Entry 1FYT (X-ray diffraction, 2.60 A resolution); this record covers chains B and D of the 5 polymer chains in the assembly.

Chain B:
Protein: HLA class II histocompatibility antigen, dr-1 beta chain
From: Homo sapiens
Notes: fragment: extracellular domain
UniProtKB: P04229 (2B11_HUMAN); residues 1-192 here correspond to UniProt positions 30-221 (UniProt number = residue number + 29)
Sequence (192 residues; row label = number of the first residue in the row):
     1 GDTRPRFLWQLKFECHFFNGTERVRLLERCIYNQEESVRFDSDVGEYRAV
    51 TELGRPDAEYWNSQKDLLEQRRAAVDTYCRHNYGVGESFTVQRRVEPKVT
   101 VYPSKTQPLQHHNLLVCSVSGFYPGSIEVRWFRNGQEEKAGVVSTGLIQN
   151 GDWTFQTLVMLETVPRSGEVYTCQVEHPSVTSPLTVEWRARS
Unresolved in the structure: 1-2, 105-113, 191-192
Cystine bridges: Cys-15/Cys-79, Cys-117/Cys-173

Chain D:
Protein: T-cell receptor alpha chain
From: Homo sapiens
Notes: fragment: extracellular domain
Sequence (212 residues; each row starts with the number of its first residue; note: 2 numbers in that range are skipped by the numbering (no residue carries them; nothing is unmodelled there)):
     1 QSVTQLGSHVSVSEGALVLLRCNYSSSVPPYLFWYVQYPNQGLQLLLKYT
    51 SAATLVKGINGFEAEFKKSETSFHLTKPSAHMSDAAEYFCAVSESPFGN
   102 EKLTFGTGTRLTIIPNIQNPDPAVYQLRDSKSSDKSVCLFTDFDSQTNVS
   152 QSKDSDVYITDKTVLDMRSMDFKSNSAVAWSNKSDFACANAFNNSIIPED
   202 TFFPSPESSCDVK
Unresolved in the structure: 130-132, 204-214
Cystine bridges: Cys-22/Cys-90, Cys-139/Cys-189

Chain B / chain D interface:
Residue-residue contacts - 8 pairs, chain B then chain D:
  Asp-66(B) / Phe-97(D)
  Glu-69(B) / Ala-52(D)
  Gln-70(B) / Pro-96(D)
  Gln-70(B) / Phe-97(D)
  Thr-77(B) / Tyr-31(D)
  Thr-77(B) / Ser-51(D)
  His-81(B) / Val-28(D)
  His-81(B) / Pro-29(D)
Other interface residues (no listed pair), chain B (6 interface residues in all): Leu-67
Other interface residues (no listed pair), chain D (8 interface residues in all): Thr-50
Interface features reported in the paper:
  - pairs named by the authors: Gln-70(B)/Phe-97(D), Pro-96(D)/Gln-70(B)
  - interface residues, chain D: Val-28(D), Tyr-31(D), Ser-51(D)

Overview:
The interface between chain B and chain D involves 6 residues on one side and 8 on the other. The authors
report contacts between Gln-70(B) and Phe-97(D) and Pro-96(D) and Gln-70(B). The paper reports interface
residues Val-28(D), Tyr-31(D) and Ser-51(D).
Chain B is HLA class II histocompatibility antigen, dr-1 beta chain and chain D is T-cell receptor alpha
chain, both from Homo sapiens; the structure, Crystal structure of a complex of a human alpha/beta-T cell
receptor, influenza ha antigen peptide, and ..., was determined by X-ray diffraction.
